PDB entry 4LD0 | X-ray diffraction, 3.75 A resolution | chains A and C of the 5 polymer chains in the assembly

[Chain A]
Protein: Crossover junction endodeoxyribonuclease RuvC
Source organism: Thermus thermophilus
Notes: EC 3.1.22.4; fragment: RuvC
UniProtKB: Q5SJC4 (RUVC_THET8); residue numbers follow UniProt; this construct covers 1-166
Chain sequence (169 residues; numbered -2 to 166; the number before each row is that of its first residue; numbers below 1 keep their minus sign (Gly-2 is residue -2)):
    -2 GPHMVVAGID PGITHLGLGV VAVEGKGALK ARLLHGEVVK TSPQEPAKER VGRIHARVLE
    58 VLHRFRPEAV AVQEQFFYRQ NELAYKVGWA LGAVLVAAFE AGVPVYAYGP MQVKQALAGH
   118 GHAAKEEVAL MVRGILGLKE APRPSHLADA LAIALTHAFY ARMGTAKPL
Unresolved in the structure: -2 to 0, 22-23, 116-121
Construct notes: expression tag (-2 to 0); engineered mutation Gln70 (Glu in Q5SJC4)
UniProt features mapped onto this chain:
  - motif: Phe74 to Arg76 (Wedge)
  - active site: Asp7, His143, Asp146
  - binding site (Mg(2+)): Asp7, His143
  - binding site (DNA): Ile10, Thr11, Pro40, Arg47, Phe73, Phe74, Arg76, Gln77, Leu80, Lys83, Met108, Arg140
  - mutagenesis: Phe73 (F73A: About 50% HJ resolution activity), Phe74 (F74A: Slightly reduced HJ resolution activity, altered sequence specificity), Tyr75 (Y75A: Improved HJ resolution), Arg76 (R76A: Reduced HJ resolution), His143 (H143A: About wild-type HJ resolution; H143D: Improved HJ resolution), Asp146 (D146N: Loss of HJ resolution)
From the paper describing this entry:
  - mutagenesis - E70Q: abolished catalytic activity
  - binding site for the 31-nt DNA strand (chain C): Thr11, Pro40, Arg47, Arg76, Gln77, Leu80, Lys83, Met108, Arg140
  - mutagenesis - R76A: decreased catalytic activity
  - conformationally variable residues (loop rearrangement): Tyr75
  - mutagenesis - Y75A, Y75A/H143D, H143D: increased catalytic activity
  - binding site for the 31-nt DNA strand (chain C): Phe73, Lys111 (proposed by the authors, not directly observed)
  - catalytic residues: His143 (by similarity / conservation)
  - binding site for the 13-nt DNA strand: Arg76 (proposed by the authors, not directly observed)
  - binding site for the 13-nt DNA strand: Gln77, Arg140

[Chain C]
Molecule: 31-nt DNA strand
Sequence (31 nucleotides; each row starts with the number of its first residue):
     1 CAATCGGCTT TGACCTTTGG TCAATCGGCA G

[Interface between chain A and chain C]
Residue-residue contacts (19; chain A residue first):
  Gly9(A) with DG27(C), phosphate contact
  Ile10(A) with DG27(C), hydrogen bond to the phosphate
  Thr11(A) with DG27(C), hydrogen bond to the phosphate; DG28(C), phosphate contact
  Pro40(A) with DG28(C), phosphate contact
  Arg47(A) with DG28(C), salt bridge to the phosphate
  Gln72(A) with DT25(C), hydrogen bond to the phosphate; DC26(C), hydrogen bond to the phosphate
  Phe73(A) with DT10(C), base contact
  Phe74(A) with DT10(C), base contact; DA24(C), base contact
  Arg76(A) with DT25(C), base contact
  Leu80(A) with DC26(C), phosphate contact; DG27(C), sugar contact
  Lys83(A) with DG27(C), phosphate contact; DG28(C), salt bridge to the phosphate
  Val84(A) with DG27(C), phosphate contact
  Met108(A) with DG12(C), sugar contact; DA13(C), phosphate contact
Interface residues without a listed pair, chain A (14 interface residues in all): His12
Interface residues without a listed pair, chain C (10 interface residues in all): DT11, DC29

[Overview]
Chain A and chain C form an interface of 14 and 10 residues respectively, with 4 hydrogen bonds and 2 salt
bridges. Among the polar pairs are Ile10(A)-DG27(C), Thr11(A)-DG27(C) and Gln72(A)-DT25(C). From the paper:
the catalytic residue His143(A); Y75A, Y75A/H143D and H143D of chain A increase catalytic activity; 5
substitutions were tested in all.
Here chain A is Crossover junction endodeoxyribonuclease RuvC (Thermus thermophilus) and chain C is a 31-nt
DNA strand. Entry 4LD0 (T. thermophilus RuvC in complex with Holliday junction substrate) was determined by
X-ray diffraction.
